7WBI - chains A and B of the 3 polymer chains in the assembly; structure by X-ray diffraction, 1.80 A resolution.

== Chain A ==
Molecule: MHC class I alpha chain 2
Source organism: Gallus gallus
UniProt: A0ZXM5 (A0ZXM5_CHICK); residues 1-270 here correspond to UniProt positions 22-291 (UniProt number = residue number + 21)
Amino-acid sequence (270 residues; row label = number of the first residue in the row):
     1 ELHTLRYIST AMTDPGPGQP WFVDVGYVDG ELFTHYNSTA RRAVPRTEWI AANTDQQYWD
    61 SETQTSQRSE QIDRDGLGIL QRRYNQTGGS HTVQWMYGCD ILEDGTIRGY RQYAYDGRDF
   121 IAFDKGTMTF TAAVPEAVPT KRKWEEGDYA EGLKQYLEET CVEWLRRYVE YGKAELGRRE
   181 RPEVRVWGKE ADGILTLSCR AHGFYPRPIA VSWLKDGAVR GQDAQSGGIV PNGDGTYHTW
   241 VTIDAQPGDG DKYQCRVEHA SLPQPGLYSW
Unresolved in the structure: 1
Disulfide bonds: Cys99-Cys161, Cys199-Cys255
Reported in the primary citation:
  - conformationally variable residues (helix shift, side-chain flip): Glu145 to Tyr149

== Chain B ==
Molecule: Beta-2-microglobulin
Source organism: Gallus gallus
UniProt: P21611 (B2MG_CHICK); residues 1-98 here correspond to UniProt positions 22-119 (UniProt number = residue number + 21)
Amino-acid sequence (98 residues; each row starts with the number of its first residue):
     1 DLTPKVQVYS RFPASAGTKN VLNCFAAGFH PPKISITLMK DGVPMEGAQY SDMSFNDDWT
    61 FQRLVHADFT PSSGSTYACK VEHETLKEPQ VYKWDPEF
Disulfide bonds: Cys24-Cys79

== Chain A / chain B interface ==
Contacting residue pairs (63):
  Arg6(A) - Asp57(B)  salt bridge
  Ile8(A) - Ser54(B)
  Ile8(A) - Phe55(B)  hydrophobic
  Ser9(A) - Phe55(B)
  Thr10(A) - Phe55(B)
  Thr10(A) - Phe61(B)
  Met12(A) - Pro32(B)  hydrophobic
  Asp14(A) - Lys33(B)  salt bridge
  Pro15(A) - Lys33(B)
  Gly16(A) - Lys33(B)
  Val23(A) - Met53(B)
  Tyr27(A) - Ser54(B)  hydrogen bond
  His35(A) - Asp52(B)  salt bridge
  Arg46(A) - Asp52(B)  salt bridge
  Ser90(A) - Pro31(B)
  Thr92(A) - His30(B)
  Thr92(A) - Pro32(B)
  Gln94(A) - Phe55(B)
  Gln94(A) - Trp59(B)  hydrogen bond (side chain-backbone)
  Gln94(A) - Phe61(B)
  Trp95(A) - Phe55(B)
  Met96(A) - Trp59(B)  hydrophobic
  Gln112(A) - Trp59(B)
  Tyr113(A) - Trp59(B)
  Ala114(A) - Trp59(B)  hydrophobic
  Asp116(A) - His30(B)
  Gly117(A) - His30(B)
  Gly117(A) - Trp59(B)
  Asp119(A) - Trp59(B)  hydrogen bond
  Glu183(A) - Phe12(B)
  Glu183(A) - Pro13(B)
  Arg185(A) - Pro13(B)
  Arg185(A) - Ala14(B)  hydrogen bond (side chain-backbone)
  Arg185(A) - Pro96(B)
  Arg185(A) - Glu97(B)  hydrogen bond (side chain-backbone)
  Trp187(A) - Glu97(B)
  Trp187(A) - Phe98(B)  hydrophobic
  Lys189(A) - Asp95(B)
  Arg200(A) - Tyr9(B)
  Arg200(A) - Glu97(B)  salt bridge
  His202(A) - Ser10(B)  hydrogen bond (side chain-backbone)
  His202(A) - Arg11(B)  hydrogen bond (side chain-backbone)
  His202(A) - Phe12(B)
  His202(A) - Pro13(B)
  Gly203(A) - Arg11(B)
  Gly227(A) - Gln7(B)  hydrogen bond (backbone-side chain)
  Val230(A) - Gln7(B)
  Val230(A) - Tyr9(B)
  Val230(A) - Phe25(B)  hydrophobic
  Pro231(A) - Tyr9(B)  hydrogen bond (backbone-side chain)
  Pro231(A) - Phe25(B)  hydrophobic
  Pro231(A) - Leu64(B)
  Asn232(A) - Tyr9(B)
  Asn232(A) - Arg11(B)
  Asn232(A) - Asn23(B)  hydrogen bond
  Asn232(A) - Leu64(B)
  Gly233(A) - Leu64(B)
  Gly233(A) - His66(B)
  Asp234(A) - Arg11(B)  salt bridge
  Thr236(A) - Arg11(B)  hydrogen bond
  His238(A) - Tyr9(B)
  His238(A) - Ser10(B)
  Trp240(A) - Gln7(B)  hydrogen bond
Also at the interface, not in a pair above, chain A (42 interface residues in all): Val25, Arg118, Ser198
Also at the interface, not in a pair above, chain B (29 interface residues in all): Leu2, Val8, Asn56

== Overview ==
42 residues of chain A face 29 of chain B across their interface; the contacts include 12 hydrogen bonds and 6
salt bridges. Among the polar pairs are Arg6(A)-Asp57(B), Asp14(A)-Lys33(B) and His35(A)-Asp52(B). The paper
reports conformational variability at Glu145(A).
Chain A is MHC class I alpha chain 2 and chain B is Beta-2-microglobulin, both from Gallus gallus; the
structure, BF2*1901-FLU, was determined by X-ray diffraction, deposited together with 7WBG.
